6DJ5 - chains A and B; structure by X-ray diffraction, 1.75 A resolution.

== Chain A (and B) ==
Name: HIV-1 protease
Source organism: Human immunodeficiency virus 1
Notes: chain B of this document is another copy of the same molecule, construct and numbering; everything in this record applies to it too
UniProt: Q5RZ08 (Q5RZ08_9HIV1); residues 1-99 here = UniProt positions 1-99
Amino-acid sequence (99 residues; row label = number of the first residue in the row):
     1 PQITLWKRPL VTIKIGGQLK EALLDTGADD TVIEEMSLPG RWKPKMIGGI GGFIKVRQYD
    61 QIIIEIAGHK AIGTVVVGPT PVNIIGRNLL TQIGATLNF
Construct notes: engineered mutation Lys-7 (Gln in Q5RZ08), Ile-33 (Leu in Q5RZ08), Ile-63 (Leu in Q5RZ08), Ala-67 (Cys in Q5RZ08), Val-76 (Leu in Q5RZ08), Ala-95 (Cys in Q5RZ08)
Metal / ion sites: Na+ near Asp-60 (its only coordinating residue here)
Residues lining bound ligands: G52 ((3R,3aS,3bR,6aS,7aS)-octahydrodifuro[2,3-b:3',2'-d]furan-3-yl [(1S,2R)-1-benzyl-2-hydroxy-3-{[(4-methoxyphenyl)sulfonyl](2-methylpropyl)amino}propyl]carbamate): Arg-8, Leu-23, Asp-25, Gly-27, Ala-28, Asp-29, Asp-30, Val-32, Ile-47, Gly-48, Gly-49, Ile-50, Pro-81, Val-82, Ile-84
From the paper describing this entry:
  - binding site for G52: Arg-8, Asp-25, Gly-27, Asp-29, Asp-30, Ile-50
  - catalytic residues: Asp-25 (citing earlier work)

== Interface between chain A and chain B ==
Residue-residue contacts (104; chain A residue first):
  Pro-1(A) with Leu-97(B); Asn-98(B); Phe-99(B), hydrogen bond (backbone-backbone)
  Gln-2(A) with Thr-96(B); Leu-97(B); Asn-98(B)
  Ile-3(A) with Thr-96(B); Leu-97(B), hydrogen bond (backbone-backbone); Phe-99(B), hydrophobic
  Leu-5(A) with Thr-26(B); Arg-87(B), hydrogen bond (backbone-side chain); Thr-91(B); Ala-95(B)
  Trp-6(A) with Arg-87(B), hydrogen bond (backbone-side chain); Thr-91(B)
  Lys-7(A) with Arg-87(B)
  Arg-8(A) with Asp-29(B), salt bridge; Arg-87(B)
  Pro-9(A) with Thr-26(B); Arg-87(B)
  Leu-23(A) with Gly-27(B)
  Leu-24(A) with Thr-26(B), hydrogen bond (backbone-side chain); Leu-97(B), hydrophobic; Phe-99(B), hydrophobic
  Asp-25(A) with Asp-25(B); Thr-26(B); Gly-27(B), hydrogen bond (side chain-backbone)
  Thr-26(A) with Leu-5(B); Pro-9(B); Leu-24(B), hydrogen bond (side chain-backbone); Asp-25(B); Thr-26(B), hydrogen bond (side chain-backbone); Leu-97(B)
  Gly-27(A) with Leu-23(B); Asp-25(B), hydrogen bond (backbone-side chain)
  Asp-29(A) with Arg-8(B), salt bridge
  Ile-47(A) with Ile-50(B), hydrophobic
  Gly-49(A) with Ile-50(B); Pro-81(B)
  Ile-50(A) with Ile-47(B), hydrophobic; Gly-48(B); Gly-49(B); Ile-50(B), hydrogen bond (backbone-backbone); Gly-51(B), hydrogen bond (backbone-backbone); Gly-52(B); Ile-54(B); Pro-79(B); Thr-80(B); Pro-81(B); Ile-84(B), hydrophobic
  Gly-51(A) with Ile-50(B), hydrogen bond (backbone-backbone); Gly-51(B); Gly-52(B); Ile-54(B)
  Gly-52(A) with Ile-50(B); Gly-51(B)
  Ile-54(A) with Ile-50(B); Gly-51(B)
  His-69(A) with Phe-99(B)
  Thr-80(A) with Ile-50(B)
  Pro-81(A) with Gly-49(B); Ile-50(B)
  Ile-84(A) with Ile-50(B), hydrophobic
  Arg-87(A) with Leu-5(B), hydrogen bond (side chain-backbone); Trp-6(B), hydrogen bond (side chain-backbone); Lys-7(B), hydrogen bond (side chain-backbone); Arg-8(B); Pro-9(B)
  Leu-90(A) with Leu-5(B), hydrophobic
  Thr-91(A) with Leu-5(B); Trp-6(B)
  Gln-92(A) with Trp-6(B)
  Ile-93(A) with Phe-99(B)
  Gly-94(A) with Asn-98(B); Phe-99(B)
  Ala-95(A) with Leu-5(B); Asn-98(B); Phe-99(B), hydrophobic
  Thr-96(A) with Gln-2(B); Ile-3(B); Thr-96(B); Leu-97(B); Asn-98(B), hydrogen bond (backbone-backbone)
  Leu-97(A) with Pro-1(B); Gln-2(B); Ile-3(B), hydrogen bond (backbone-backbone); Leu-24(B), hydrophobic; Thr-26(B); Thr-96(B); Leu-97(B), hydrophobic
  Asn-98(A) with Pro-1(B); Gln-2(B); Gly-94(B); Ala-95(B); Thr-96(B), hydrogen bond (backbone-backbone); Asn-98(B)
  Phe-99(A) with Pro-1(B), hydrogen bond (backbone-backbone); Ile-3(B), hydrophobic; Leu-24(B), hydrophobic; Ala-67(B), hydrophobic; His-69(B); Ile-93(B); Gly-94(B); Ala-95(B), hydrophobic
Also at the interface, not in a pair above, chain A (41 interface residues in all): Thr-4, Val-32, Gly-48, Phe-53, Ala-67, Pro-79
Also at the interface, not in a pair above, chain B (40 interface residues in all): Thr-4, Val-32, Phe-53, Leu-90

== Overview ==
41 residues of chain A face 40 of chain B across their interface, with 19 hydrogen bonds and 2 salt bridges.
Among the polar pairs are Arg-8(A)/Asp-29(B), Leu-5(A)/Arg-87(B) and Trp-6(A)/Arg-87(B). Bound to chain A:
compound G52. The paper reports the catalytic residue Asp-25(A); a binding site for G52 at Arg-8(A), Asp-25(A)
and Gly-27(A) among others.
Chain A and chain B are both HIV-1 protease (Human immunodeficiency virus 1); the structure, HIV-1 protease
with mutation L76V in complex with GRL-0519 (tris-tetrahydrofuran as P2 ligand), was determined by X-ray
diffraction (same publication as 6DIF, 6DIL, 6DJ1, 6DJ2 and 6DJ7).
